Entry 6OBQ (X-ray diffraction, 1.84 A resolution); this record covers chains A and C.

# Chain A
Protein: Serine/threonine-protein phosphatase PP1-alpha catalytic subunit
Source organism: Homo sapiens
Notes: EC 3.1.3.16
UniProtKB: P62136 (PP1A_HUMAN); numbering as in UniProt (aligned over 7-300)
Chain sequence (299 residues; row label = number of the first residue in the row):
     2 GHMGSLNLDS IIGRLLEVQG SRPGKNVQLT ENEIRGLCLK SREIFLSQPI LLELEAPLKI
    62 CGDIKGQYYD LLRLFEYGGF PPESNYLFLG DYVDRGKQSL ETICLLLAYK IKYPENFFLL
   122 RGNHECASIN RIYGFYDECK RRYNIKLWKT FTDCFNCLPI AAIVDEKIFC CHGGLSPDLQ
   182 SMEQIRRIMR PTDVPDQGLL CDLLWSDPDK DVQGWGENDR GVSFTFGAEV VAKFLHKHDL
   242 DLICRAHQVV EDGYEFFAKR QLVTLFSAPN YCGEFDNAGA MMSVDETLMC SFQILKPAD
Unresolved in the structure: 2-6, 300
Sequence notes: expression tag (2-6); engineered mutation K66 (His in P62136)
Swiss-Prot annotation at these positions:
  - active site: H125 (Proton donor)
  - binding site (Mn(2+)): D64, D92, N124, H173, H248
  - modified residue: S22 (Phosphoserine)
  - mutagenesis: P50 (P50R: Promotes SMP complex formation), A57 (A57P: No effect on SMP complex formation), E184 (E184A: Promotes SMP complex formation), R188 (R188A: Abolishes SMP complex formation)
Bound ions: Mn2+: D92, N124, H173, H248
What the authors report for this chain:
  - catalytic residues: R96 (proposed by the authors, not directly observed)
  - mutagenesis - Y134F: unchanged catalytic activity
  - mutagenesis - Y134A, Y134K: abolished catalytic activity
  - mutagenesis - Y134A, Y134K: unchanged stability
  - mutagenesis - D64A: abolished stability

# Chain C
Protein: Microcystin LR
Source organism: Microcystis aeruginosa
Chain sequence (7 residues; row label = number of the first residue in the row):
     1 ALXRXEX
Modified positions: A1 (D-alanine; DAL); ACB (3-methyl-beta-D-aspartic acid) at position 3, 1ZN ((2S,3S,4E,6E,8S,9S)-3-amino-9-methoxy-2,6,8-trimethyl-10-phenyldeca-4,6-dienoic acid) at position 5, DAM (N-methyl-alpha-beta-dehydroalanine) at position 7; E6 (gamma-D-glutamic acid; FGA)
Covalently attached groups: covalent link A1-DAM_7

# Chain A / chain C interface
Pairs across the interface (28):
  K66(A) with E6(C)
  R96(A) with L2(C); ACB_3(C), hydrogen bond (side chain-backbone); 1ZN_5(C); E6(C), hydrogen bond (side chain-backbone)
  H125(A) with 1ZN_5(C)
  C127(A) with 1ZN_5(C)
  S129(A) with 1ZN_5(C)
  I130(A) with 1ZN_5(C)
  Y134(A) with ACB_3(C), hydrogen bond (side chain-backbone); 1ZN_5(C)
  V195(A) with 1ZN_5(C)
  P196(A) with 1ZN_5(C)
  D197(A) with 1ZN_5(C)
  W206(A) with 1ZN_5(C)
  D220(A) with R4(C)
  R221(A) with R4(C); 1ZN_5(C), hydrogen bond (side chain-backbone); E6(C)
  G222(A) with 1ZN_5(C)
  H248(A) with E6(C)
  V250(A) with DAM_7(C)
  Y272(A) with L2(C); E6(C), hydrogen bond (side chain-backbone)
  C273(A) with DAM_7(C), covalent bond
  G274(A) with DAM_7(C), hydrogen bond (backbone-backbone)
  E275(A) with A1(C); DAM_7(C)
Also at the interface, not in a pair above, chain A (22 interface residues in all): N124, V223

# Overview
22 residues of chain A and 7 residues of chain C are in contact; the contacts include 1 covalent bond and 6
hydrogen bonds. Polar contacts include R96(A)-ACB_3(C), R96(A)-E6(C) and Y134(A)-ACB_3(C). From the paper: the
catalytic residue R96(A); Y134A and Y134K of chain A abolish catalytic activity; 4 substitutions were tested
in all.
Here chain A is Serine/threonine-protein phosphatase PP1-alpha catalytic subunit (Homo sapiens) and chain C is
Microcystin LR (Microcystis aeruginosa). Entry 6OBQ (PP1 H66K in complex with Microcystin LR) was determined
by X-ray diffraction, deposited together with 6OBP, 6OBR, 6OBS and 6OBU.
